PDB entry 8H4L | electron microscopy, 3.07 A resolution | chains B and G of the 5 polymer chains in the assembly

[Chain B]
Molecule: Guanine nucleotide-binding protein G(I)/G(S)/G(T) subunit beta-1
Source organism: Homo sapiens
Reference sequence: P62873 (GBB1_HUMAN); residues 2-340 here = UniProt positions 2-340
Chain sequence (345 residues; row label = number of the first residue in the row; numbers below 1 keep their minus sign (Met-4 is residue -4)):
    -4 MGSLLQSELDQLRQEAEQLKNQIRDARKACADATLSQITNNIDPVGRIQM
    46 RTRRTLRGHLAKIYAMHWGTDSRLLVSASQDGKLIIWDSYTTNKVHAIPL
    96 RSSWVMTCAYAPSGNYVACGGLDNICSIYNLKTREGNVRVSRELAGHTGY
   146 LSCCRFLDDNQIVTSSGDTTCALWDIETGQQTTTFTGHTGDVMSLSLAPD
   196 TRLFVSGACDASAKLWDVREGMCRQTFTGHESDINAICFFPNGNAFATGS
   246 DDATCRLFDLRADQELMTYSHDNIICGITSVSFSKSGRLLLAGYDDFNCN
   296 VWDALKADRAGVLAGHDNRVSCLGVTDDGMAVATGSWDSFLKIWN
Disordered / not traced: -4 to 2
Differences from the reference sequence: expression tag (-4 to 1)
UniProt features mapped onto this chain:
  - modified residue: Ser2 (N-acetylserine), His266 (Phosphohistidine)
  - natural variant: Leu30 (L30F: In MRD42; uncertain significance), Arg52 (R52G: In MRD42), Gly64 (G64V: In MRD42), Asp76 (D76E: In MRD42; D76G: In MRD42), Gly77 (G77S: In MRD42), Lys78 (K78R: In MRD42), Ile80 (I80N: In MRD42; I80T: In MRD42), His91 (H91R: In MRD42; uncertain significance), Ala92 (A92T: In MRD42), Pro94 (P94S: In MRD42), Leu95 (L95P: In MRD42), Arg96 (R96L: In MRD42), 5 further natural variant entries in UniProt

[Chain G]
Molecule: Guanine nucleotide-binding protein G(I)/G(S)/G(O) subunit gamma-2
Source organism: Homo sapiens
Reference sequence: P59768 (GBG2_HUMAN); numbering as in UniProt (aligned over 1-71)
Chain sequence (71 residues; row label = number of the first residue in the row):
     1 MASNNTASIAQARKLVEQLKMEANIDRIKVSKAAADLMAYCEAHAKEDPL
    51 LTPVPASENPFREKKFFCAIL
Disordered / not traced: 1-5, 63-71
UniProt features mapped onto this chain:
  - modified residue: Ala2 (N-acetylalanine), Cys68 (Cysteine methyl ester)
  - lipidation: Cys68 (S-geranylgeranyl cysteine)

[How chain B and chain G interact]
Residue-residue contacts (63; chain B residue first):
  Leu4(B) - Ser8(G)
  Leu4(B) - Ile9(G)  hydrophobic
  Leu7(B) - Ala12(G)  hydrophobic
  Leu7(B) - Val16(G)
  Glu10(B) - Val16(G)
  Ala11(B) - Leu19(G)
  Leu14(B) - Val16(G)
  Leu14(B) - Leu19(G)  hydrophobic
  Ile18(B) - Ala23(G)  hydrophobic
  Ala21(B) - Arg27(G)
  Cys25(B) - Arg27(G)
  Cys25(B) - Ile28(G)
  Cys25(B) - Lys29(G)
  Cys25(B) - Val30(G)
  Asp27(B) - Lys29(G)
  Asp27(B) - Val30(G)
  Asp27(B) - Ser31(G)
  Ala28(B) - Val30(G)
  Leu30(B) - Ala34(G)  hydrophobic
  Ile33(B) - Ala34(G)  hydrophobic
  Ile33(B) - Met38(G)  hydrophobic
  Thr34(B) - Met38(G)
  Val40(B) - Leu51(G)  hydrophobic
  Met45(B) - Leu50(G)  hydrophobic
  Arg48(B) - Phe61(G)
  Arg49(B) - Phe61(G)  hydrogen bond (side chain-backbone)
  Ser84(B) - Phe61(G)
  Tyr85(B) - Pro60(G)
  Tyr85(B) - Phe61(G)  hydrophobic
  Cys218(B) - Gln18(G)  hydrogen bond (backbone-side chain)
  Cys218(B) - Met21(G)
  Arg219(B) - Glu22(G)
  Gln220(B) - Ile25(G)
  Thr221(B) - Glu22(G)  hydrogen bond
  Phe235(B) - Leu37(G)  hydrophobic
  Phe235(B) - Tyr40(G)  hydrophobic
  Phe235(B) - Cys41(G)  hydrophobic
  Pro236(B) - Tyr40(G)
  Asp254(B) - Ala33(G)
  Arg256(B) - Arg27(G)
  Arg256(B) - Ile28(G)  hydrogen bond (backbone-backbone)
  Arg256(B) - Asp36(G)  salt bridge
  Ala257(B) - Ile28(G)
  Asp258(B) - Ile25(G)
  Asp258(B) - Arg27(G)  salt bridge
  Leu261(B) - Val30(G)  hydrophobic
  Leu261(B) - Leu37(G)  hydrophobic
  Ser279(B) - Asp48(G)  hydrogen bond
  Lys280(B) - Glu47(G)
  Ser281(B) - Tyr40(G)
  Ser281(B) - Cys41(G)
  Ser281(B) - His44(G)
  Ser281(B) - Asp48(G)  hydrogen bond
  Gly282(B) - Cys41(G)
  Leu284(B) - Leu51(G)  hydrophobic
  Asp323(B) - Pro49(G)
  Gly324(B) - Pro49(G)
  Gly324(B) - Leu50(G)
  Met325(B) - Pro49(G)  hydrophobic
  Met325(B) - Leu50(G)
  Ala326(B) - Phe61(G)  hydrophobic
  Val327(B) - Leu50(G)  hydrophobic
  Asn340(B) - Asn59(G)  hydrogen bond
Other interface residues (no listed pair), chain B (53 interface residues in all): Gln17, Arg22, Ala26, Thr29, Ile37, Ile43, Ser67, Met217, Asn237, Arg283, Leu300, Ile338
Other interface residues (no listed pair), chain G (36 interface residues in all): Arg13, Leu15, Lys20, Asp26, Glu42

[Overview]
The interface between chain B and chain G involves 53 residues on one side and 36 on the other; the contacts
include 7 hydrogen bonds and 2 salt bridges. Polar pairs include Arg256(B)-Asp36(G), Asp258(B)-Arg27(G) and
Arg49(B)-Phe61(G).
Chain B is Guanine nucleotide-binding protein G(I)/G(S)/G(T) subunit beta-1 and chain G is Guanine
nucleotide-binding protein G(I)/G(S)/G(O) subunit gamma-2, both from Homo sapiens; the structure, DHA-bound
FFAR4 in complex with Gq, was determined by electron microscopy (same publication as 8H4I, 8H4K and 8IYS).
